Entry 7L79 (X-ray diffraction, 2.83 A resolution); this record covers chains H and L.

Chain H:
Protein: Heavy chain of VRC40.01
Organism: Homo sapiens
Sequence (230 residues; numbered 1 to 230; the number before each row is that of its first residue):
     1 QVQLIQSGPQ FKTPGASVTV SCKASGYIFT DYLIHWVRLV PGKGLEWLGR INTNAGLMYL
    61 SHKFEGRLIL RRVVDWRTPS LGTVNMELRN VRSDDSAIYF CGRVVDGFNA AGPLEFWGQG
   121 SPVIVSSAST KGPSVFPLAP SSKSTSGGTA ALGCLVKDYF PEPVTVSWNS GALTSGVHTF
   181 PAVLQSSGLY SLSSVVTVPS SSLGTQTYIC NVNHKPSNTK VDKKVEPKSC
Not modelled in the structure: 230
Disulfide bonds: Cys22-Cys101, Cys154-Cys210
Ion coordination: Zn2+ site 1: His62, Glu65 (shared with 1 residue of chain B); Zn2+ site 2: His178, Thr197 (shared with Asn137(L), Asn138(L) of chain L)

Chain L:
Protein: Light chain of VRC40.01
Organism: Homo sapiens
Sequence (214 residues; each row starts with the number of its first residue):
     1 QVVMTQSPAT LSLSPGETAA VSCRASQYVD RSISWYQLKT GRAPRLLVYA ASSRSIGVPD
    61 RFSGSGSGRD FTLTIRGVQS DDFALYYCQQ DYYWPVTFGQ GTRLDMKRTV AAPSVFIFPP
   121 SDEQLKSGTA SVVCLLNNFY PREAKVQWKV DNALQSGNSQ ESVTEQDSKD STYSLSSTLT
   181 LSKADYEKHK VYACEVTHQG LSSPVTKSFN RGEC
Disulfide bonds: Cys23-Cys88, Cys134-Cys194
Ion coordination: Zn2+ site 1: Asp30 (shared with 1 residue of chain B); Zn2+ site 2: Asn137, Asn138 (shared with His178(H), Thr197(H) of chain H); Zn2+ site 3 near Thr178 (its only coordinating residue here); Zn2+ site 4: Asp185, His189; Zn2+ site 5: Glu195 (shared with 2 residues of chain A)

Chain H / chain L interface:
Contacting residue pairs (71):
  Leu45(H) - Tyr87(L)  hydrophobic
  Leu45(H) - Phe98(L)  hydrophobic
  Trp47(H) - Pro95(L)  hydrophobic
  Trp47(H) - Val96(L)  hydrophobic
  Arg50(H) - Trp94(L)
  Ser61(H) - Pro95(L)
  Phe100(H) - Ala43(L)  hydrophobic
  Phe100(H) - Pro44(L)
  Val105(H) - Leu46(L)  hydrophobic
  Phe108(H) - Tyr49(L)  hydrophobic
  Ala110(H) - Trp94(L)
  Ala111(H) - Asp91(L)
  Ala111(H) - Trp94(L)
  Gly112(H) - Tyr36(L)
  Gly112(H) - Gln89(L)  hydrogen bond (backbone-side chain)
  Gly112(H) - Asp91(L)
  Pro113(H) - Ser34(L)
  Pro113(H) - Tyr36(L)
  Pro113(H) - Tyr49(L)  hydrophobic
  Pro113(H) - Asp91(L)
  Leu114(H) - Tyr36(L)  hydrogen bond (backbone-side chain)
  Leu114(H) - Leu46(L)
  Glu115(H) - Leu46(L)
  Glu115(H) - Ser55(L)
  Glu115(H) - Ile56(L)
  Trp117(H) - Tyr36(L)  hydrophobic
  Trp117(H) - Ala43(L)  hydrophobic
  Trp117(H) - Pro44(L)  hydrogen bond (side chain-backbone)
  Gly118(H) - Ala43(L)
  Phe136(H) - Ser121(L)
  Phe136(H) - Glu123(L)
  Phe136(H) - Gln124(L)
  Pro137(H) - Ser121(L)
  Pro137(H) - Glu123(L)
  Leu138(H) - Phe118(L)
  Leu138(H) - Val133(L)  hydrophobic
  Ala139(H) - Phe118(L)
  Ala139(H) - Pro119(L)
  Ser141(H) - Pro119(L)
  Ser141(H) - Phe209(L)
  Ser142(H) - Glu213(L)
  Ser142(H) - Cys214(L)
  Lys143(H) - Cys214(L)
  Ser146(H) - Phe116(L)
  Thr149(H) - Phe116(L)
  Ala150(H) - Phe116(L)  hydrophobic
  Ala151(H) - Phe116(L)  hydrophobic
  Ala151(H) - Phe118(L)
  Leu152(H) - Phe118(L)  hydrophobic
  Leu155(H) - Gln124(L)
  Leu155(H) - Ser131(L)
  Lys157(H) - Ser131(L)
  His178(H) - Asn137(L)  hydrogen bond
  His178(H) - Asn138(L)  hydrogen bond
  His178(H) - Ser174(L)
  Phe180(H) - Leu135(L)  hydrophobic
  Phe180(H) - Ser162(L)
  Phe180(H) - Thr164(L)
  Phe180(H) - Ser174(L)
  Phe180(H) - Leu175(L)
  Phe180(H) - Ser176(L)
  Pro181(H) - Ser162(L)  hydrogen bond (backbone-side chain)
  Pro181(H) - Val163(L)
  Val183(H) - Gln160(L)
  Val183(H) - Glu161(L)
  Leu184(H) - Gln160(L)  hydrogen bond (backbone-side chain)
  Gln185(H) - Gln160(L)
  Ser193(H) - Ser176(L)
  Val195(H) - Leu135(L)  hydrophobic
  Thr197(H) - Asn137(L)
  Lys228(H) - Asp122(L)  salt bridge
Also at the interface, not in a pair above, chain H (47 interface residues in all): His35, Val37, Leu39, Lys43, Gly44, Glu46, Pro140, Thr179
Also at the interface, not in a pair above, chain L (44 interface residues in all): Leu38, Arg42, Ala50, Ser127, Thr129, Thr180

In short:
The interface between chain H and chain L involves 47 residues on one side and 44 on the other, with 7
hydrogen bonds and 1 salt bridge. Polar pairs include Lys228(H)-Asp122(L), Gly112(H)-Gln89(L) and
Leu114(H)-Tyr36(L). The Zn2+ site 1 is built by His62(H) and Glu65(H).
Chain H is Heavy chain of VRC40.01 and chain L is Light chain of VRC40.01, both from Homo sapiens; the
structure, Crystal structure of broadly HIV-1-neutralizing antibody VRC40.01, was determined by X-ray
diffraction.
